Entry 3JC5 (electron microscopy, 4.70 A resolution (low resolution: residue-level contacts below are approximate; hydrogen-bond / salt-bridge calls are withheld)); this record covers chains B and C of the 11 polymer chains in the assembly.

[Chain B]
Protein: DNA replication complex GINS protein PSF2
Organism: Saccharomyces cerevisiae
Reference sequence: P40359 (PSF2_YEAST); residues 1-213 here = UniProt positions 1-213
Chain sequence (213 residues; numbered 1 to 213; the number before each row is that of its first residue):
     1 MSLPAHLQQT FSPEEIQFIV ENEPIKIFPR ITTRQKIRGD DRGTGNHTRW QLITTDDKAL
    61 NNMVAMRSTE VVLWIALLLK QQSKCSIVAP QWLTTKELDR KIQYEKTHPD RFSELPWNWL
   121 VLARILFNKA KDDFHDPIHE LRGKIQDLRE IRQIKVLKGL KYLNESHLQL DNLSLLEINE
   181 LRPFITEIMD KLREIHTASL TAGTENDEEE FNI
Disordered / not traced: 1-2, 33-49, 201-213

[Chain C]
Protein: DNA replication complex GINS protein PSF3
Organism: Saccharomyces cerevisiae
Reference sequence: Q12146 (PSF3_YEAST); residue numbers follow UniProt; this construct covers 1-194
Chain sequence (194 residues; each row starts with the number of its first residue):
     1 MGYYDIDDVL ADGTEFPCKF QYDIPGLGYL ENNPGRPITK NTKLSLPLWL ARILAIVGGD
    61 EALVDEEPVP FVELLPPDMF STKVMNAIKT DPVALDLHSI NSHFFSLAIK WIMLFSEKEL
   121 ANVVSELLLQ RAQELNHHAS SLSIDLNADS TGKNSANTNI ATSTFLLKLE EMEKEIYKKS
   181 HESYKDTKRW MFKK
Disordered / not traced: 1-2, 30-32, 59-67, 142-161, 194

[Interface between chain B and chain C]
Contacting residue pairs (41; chain B residue first):
  Q9(B) - K179(C)
  P13(B) - D186(C)
  P13(B) - T187(C)
  P13(B) - W190(C)
  E14(B) - W190(C)
  Q17(B) - W190(C)
  V121(B) - W190(C)
  R124(B) - W190(C)
  R124(B) - M191(C)
  R124(B) - K193(C)
  R149(B) - M191(C)
  L157(B) - Q133(C)
  L157(B) - N136(C)
  L157(B) - H137(C)
  L160(B) - Q133(C)
  K161(B) - L129(C)
  K161(B) - Q133(C)
  L163(B) - L129(C)
  L176(B) - T187(C)
  L176(B) - W190(C)
  L176(B) - M191(C)
  E180(B) - S183(C)
  E180(B) - Y184(C)
  L181(B) - Y184(C)
  F184(B) - A132(C)
  F184(B) - S180(C)
  E187(B) - I176(C)
  E187(B) - K179(C)
  I188(B) - L128(C)
  I188(B) - A132(C)
  K191(B) - L128(C)
  K191(B) - M172(C)
  L192(B) - L128(C)
  E194(B) - I109(C)
  I195(B) - I109(C)
  I195(B) - M113(C)
  A198(B) - M113(C)
  S199(B) - I112(C)
  S199(B) - M113(C)
  S199(B) - E117(C)
  S199(B) - K118(C)
Other interface residues (no listed pair), chain B (28 interface residues in all): S12, L120, Q153, N179, P183
Other interface residues (no listed pair), chain C (27 interface residues in all): A121, S125, L135, S140, F192

[Summary]
The interface between chain B and chain C involves 28 residues on one side and 27 on the other.
Chain B is DNA replication complex GINS protein PSF2 and chain C is DNA replication complex GINS protein PSF3,
both from Saccharomyces cerevisiae; the structure, Structure of the eukaryotic replicative CMG helicase and
pumpjack motion, was determined by electron microscopy (same publication as 3JC6 and 3JC7).
